Entry 1Z41 (X-ray diffraction, 1.30 A resolution); this record covers chains A and B.

[Chain A (and B)]
Molecule: Probable NADH-dependent flavin oxidoreductase yqjM
Source organism: Bacillus subtilis
Notes: EC 1.-.-.-; chain B of this document is another copy of the same molecule, construct and numbering; everything in this record applies to it too
UniProt: P54550 (NAMA_BACSU); numbering as in UniProt (aligned over 1-338)
Chain sequence (338 residues; numbered 1 to 338; the number before each row is that of its first residue):
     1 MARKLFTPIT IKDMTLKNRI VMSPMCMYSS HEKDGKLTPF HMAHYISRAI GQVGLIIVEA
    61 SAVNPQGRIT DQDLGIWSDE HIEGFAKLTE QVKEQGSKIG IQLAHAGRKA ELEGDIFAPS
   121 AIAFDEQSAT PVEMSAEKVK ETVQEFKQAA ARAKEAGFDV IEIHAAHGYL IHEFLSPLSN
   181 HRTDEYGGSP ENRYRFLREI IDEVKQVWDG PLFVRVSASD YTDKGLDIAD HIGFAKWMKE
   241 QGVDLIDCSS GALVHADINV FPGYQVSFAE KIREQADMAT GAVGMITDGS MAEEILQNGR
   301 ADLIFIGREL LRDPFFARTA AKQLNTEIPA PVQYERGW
Not modelled in the structure: 1
Differences from the reference sequence: modified residue (1, 14, 22, 25, 27, 42, 134, 238, 278, 285, 291)
Modified / non-standard residues: Mse1 (selenomethionine); Mse14, Mse22, Mse25, Mse27, Mse42, Mse134, Mse238, Mse278, Mse285, Mse291 (selenomethionine; parent Met)
Residues lining bound ligands: FMN (flavin mononucleotide): Ser23, Pro24, Mse25, Cys26, Tyr28, Glu59, Ala60, Gln102, His164, His167, Arg215, Ser249, Val283, Gly284, Mse285, Ile286, Phe305, Ile306, Gly307, Arg308
Curated features (UniProtKB/Swiss-Prot):
  - binding site (FMN): Ser23 to Cys26, Ala60, Gln102, Arg215, Gly307, Arg308
  - binding site (substrate): Tyr28, His164 to His167
Reported in the primary citation:
  - binding site for flavin mononucleotide: Cys26
  - binding site for sulfate ion: Arg336
  - self-association interface (contacts with another copy of this molecule): Gly337

[Chain A / chain B interface]
Pairs across the interface (41):
  Mse27(A) with Gln333(B); Tyr334(B)
  Tyr28(A) with Arg336(B), hydrogen bond
  Ser29(A) with Gln333(B), hydrogen bond
  Pro39(A) with Gln91(B)
  Phe40(A) with Ile50(B), hydrophobic; Gln95(B); Gln333(B)
  Ala43(A) with Ile46(B), hydrophobic
  His44(A) with Tyr334(B), hydrogen bond
  Ile46(A) with Ala43(B), hydrophobic
  Ser47(A) with Ser47(B)
  Arg48(A) with Phe315(B); Tyr334(B), hydrogen bond
  Ile50(A) with Phe40(B), hydrophobic
  Gln91(A) with Pro39(B)
  Gln95(A) with Phe40(B)
  Arg308(A) with Arg336(B)
  Leu311(A) with Phe315(B); Tyr334(B); Trp338(B), hydrogen bond (backbone-side chain)
  Arg312(A) with Phe315(B); Arg318(B), hydrogen bond (backbone-side chain); Gly337(B), hydrogen bond (side chain-backbone)
  Pro314(A) with Phe315(B)
  Phe315(A) with Arg48(B); Leu311(B); Arg312(B); Pro314(B), hydrophobic
  Arg318(A) with Arg312(B)
  Gln333(A) with Mse27(B); Ser29(B), hydrogen bond; Phe40(B)
  Tyr334(A) with Mse27(B); His44(B), hydrogen bond; Arg48(B), hydrogen bond; Leu311(B)
  Arg336(A) with Tyr28(B), hydrogen bond; Arg308(B)
  Gly337(A) with Arg312(B), hydrogen bond (backbone-side chain)
  Trp338(A) with Leu311(B), hydrogen bond (side chain-backbone)

[Overview]
The chain A/chain B interface involves 24 residues from each chain, with 13 hydrogen bonds. Among the polar
pairs are Tyr28(A)-Arg336(B), Ser29(A)-Gln333(B) and His44(A)-Tyr334(B). Ligands of chain A: flavin
mononucleotide. From the paper: a binding site for flavin mononucleotide at Cys26(A); a binding site for
sulfate ion at Arg336(A).
Both chains are Probable NADH-dependent flavin oxidoreductase yqjM (Bacillus subtilis). Entry 1Z41 (Crystal
structure of oxidized YqjM from Bacillus subtilis) was determined by X-ray diffraction (same publication as
1Z42, 1Z44 and 1Z48).
